PDB entry 2R8J | X-ray diffraction, 3.10 A resolution | chains Q and A of the 3 polymer chains in the assembly

== Chain Q ==
Molecule: 9-nt DNA strand
Sequence (9 nucleotides; each row starts with the number of its first residue):
     5 GTGGATGAG

== Chain A ==
Name: DNA polymerase eta
Source organism: Saccharomyces cerevisiae
Notes: EC 2.7.7.7; fragment: Catalytic domain
Reference sequence: Q04049 (POLH_YEAST); residues 1-531 here = UniProt positions 1-531
Chain sequence (554 residues; each row starts with the number of its first residue; numbers below 1 keep their minus sign (Met-22 is residue -22)):
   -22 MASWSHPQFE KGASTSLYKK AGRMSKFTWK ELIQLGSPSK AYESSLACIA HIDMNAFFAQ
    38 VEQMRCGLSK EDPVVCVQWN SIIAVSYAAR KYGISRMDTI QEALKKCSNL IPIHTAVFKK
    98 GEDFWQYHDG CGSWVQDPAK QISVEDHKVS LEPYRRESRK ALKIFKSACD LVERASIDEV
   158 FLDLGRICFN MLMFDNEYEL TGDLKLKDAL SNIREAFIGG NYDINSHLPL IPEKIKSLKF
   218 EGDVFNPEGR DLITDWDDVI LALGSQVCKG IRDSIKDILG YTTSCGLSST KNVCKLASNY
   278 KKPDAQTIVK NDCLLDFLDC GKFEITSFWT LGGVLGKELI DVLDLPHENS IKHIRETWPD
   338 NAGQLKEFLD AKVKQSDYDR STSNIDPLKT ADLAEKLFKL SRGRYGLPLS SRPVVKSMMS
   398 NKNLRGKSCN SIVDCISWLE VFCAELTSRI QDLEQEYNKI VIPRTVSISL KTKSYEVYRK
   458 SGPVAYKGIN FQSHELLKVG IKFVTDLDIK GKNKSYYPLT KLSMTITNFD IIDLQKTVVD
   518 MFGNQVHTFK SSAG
Disordered / not traced: -22 to -2, 510-531
Sequence notes: expression tag (-22 to 0)
Curated features (UniProtKB/Swiss-Prot):
  - binding site (Mg(2+)): Asp30, Asp155
  - mutagenesis: Asp30 (D30A: Abolishes DNA polymerase activity), Phe34 (F34L: Alters translesion activity), Glu39 (E39A: Abolishes DNA polymerase activity), Tyr64 (Y64F/A: Decreases efficiency of nucleotide incorporation), Arg67 (R67A: Decreases efficiency of nucleotide incorporation), Asp155 (D155A: Abolishes DNA polymerase activity and increases UV-induced mutations), Glu156 (E156A: Decreases efficiency of nucleotide incorporation), Lys279 (K279A: Decreases efficiency of nucleotide incorporation)
Metal / ion sites: Ca2+ site 1: Asp30, Glu156 (together with 2'-deoxycytidine-5'-triphosphate); Ca2+ site 2: Asp30, Met31, Asp155 (together with 2'-deoxycytidine-5'-triphosphate)
Small-molecule neighbours: 2'-deoxycytidine-5'-triphosphate (DCP): Asp30, Met31, Asn32, Ala33, Phe34, Phe35, Ile60, Ala61, Tyr64, Arg67, Arg73, Ile154, Asp155, Glu156, Lys279

== Interface between chain Q and chain A ==
Residue-residue contacts (15):
  DT6(Q) with Arg456(A), sugar contact
  DG7(Q) with Val454(A), phosphate contact; Arg456(A), salt bridge to the phosphate
  DT10(Q) with Val311(A), phosphate contact
  DG11(Q) with Thr307(A), phosphate contact; Gly310(A), phosphate contact; Val311(A), hydrogen bond to the phosphate; Leu312(A), hydrogen bond to the phosphate
  DA12(Q) with Trp306(A), sugar contact; Thr307(A), hydrogen bond to the phosphate; Leu308(A), phosphate contact; Gly309(A), hydrogen bond to the phosphate; Gly310(A), phosphate contact
  DG13(Q) with Glu156(A), phosphate contact; Lys272(A), salt bridge to the phosphate
Also at the interface, not in a pair above, chain A (14 interface residues in all): Ser153, Phe305, Asn361

== Overview ==
6 residues of chain Q face 14 of chain A across their interface, with 4 hydrogen bonds and 2 salt bridges.
Among the polar pairs are DG11(Q)-Val311(A), DG11(Q)-Leu312(A) and DA12(Q)-Thr307(A). Chain A binds
2'-deoxycytidine-5'-triphosphate.
Chain Q is a 9-nt DNA strand and chain A is DNA polymerase eta (Saccharomyces cerevisiae); the structure,
Structure of the Eukaryotic DNA Polymerase eta in complex with 1,2-d(GpG)-cisplatin containing DNA, was
determined by X-ray diffraction, deposited together with 2R8K.
